Entry 9B7B (X-ray diffraction, 3.08 A resolution); this record covers chains A and C of the 4 polymer chains in the assembly.

[Chain A]
Name: HLA class II histocompatibility antigen, DR alpha chain
Source organism: Homo sapiens
UniProtKB: P01903 (DRA_HUMAN); residues 1-181 here correspond to UniProt positions 26-206 (UniProt number = residue number + 25)
Chain sequence (190 residues; numbered 1 to 190; the number before each row is that of its first residue):
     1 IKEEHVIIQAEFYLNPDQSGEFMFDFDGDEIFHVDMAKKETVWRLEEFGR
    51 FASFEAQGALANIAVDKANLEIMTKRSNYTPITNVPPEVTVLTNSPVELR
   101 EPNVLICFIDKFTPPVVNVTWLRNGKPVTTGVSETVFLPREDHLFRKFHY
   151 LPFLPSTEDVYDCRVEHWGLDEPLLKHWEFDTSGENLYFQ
Not modelled in the structure: 1-3, 188-190
Disulfide bonds: Cys107-Cys163
Covalently attached groups: N-acetylglucosamine (NAG) linked to Asn118
Differences from the reference sequence: expression tag (182-190)
UniProt features mapped onto this chain:
  - region: Glu179 to Asp181 (Connecting peptide)
  - site: Gln9 (Self- and pathogen-derived peptide antigen), Gly49 (Self-peptide antigen), Phe51 (Self- and pathogen-derived peptide antigen), Ala52 (Self-peptide antigen), Ser53 (Self- and pathogen-derived peptide antigen), Glu55 (Pathogen-derived peptide antigen), Asn62 (Self- and pathogen-derived peptide antigen), Asn69 (Pathogen-derived peptide antigen), Arg76 (Self- and pathogen-derived peptide antigen)
  - glycosylation (N-linked (GlcNAc...) asparagine): Asn78, Asn118

[Chain C]
Name: h44H10-V22 Antibody, heavy chain
Source organism: Homo sapiens
Notes: antibody fragment or engineered binder
Chain sequence (223 residues; each row starts with the number of its first residue; a row labelled like 82A-82C holds insertion residues (82A, then the next letters in order)):
     1 QVQLQESGPGLVKPSETLSLTCTVSGFSLTSYGVHWIRQPPGKGLEWIGV
    51 IWAGGSINYNSALMSRVTISKDTSKNQVSLKL
82A-82C SSV
    83 TAADTAVYYCARAYGDYV
100A-100D HYAM
   101 DYWGQGTLVTVSSASTKGPSVFPLAPSSKSTSGGTAALGCLVKDYFPEPV
   151 TVSWNSGALTSGVHTFPAVLQSSGLYSLSSVVTVPSSSLGTQTYICNVNH
   201 KPSNTKVDKKVEPKSC
Disulfide bonds: Cys22-Cys92, Cys140-Cys196

[How chain A and chain C interact]
Contacting residue pairs (12):
  Pro86(A) with His100A(C); Tyr100B(C), hydrophobic
  Pro87(A) with Tyr100B(C), hydrogen bond (backbone-side chain)
  Glu88(A) with Tyr96(C)
  Val89(A) with Tyr96(C), hydrogen bond (backbone-side chain)
  Gly169(A) with Tyr99(C); His100A(C), hydrogen bond (backbone-side chain)
  Leu170(A) with Tyr100B(C)
  Asp171(A) with Tyr99(C)
  Leu174(A) with Tyr100B(C)
  Lys176(A) with Tyr96(C)
  Leu187(A) with Phe27(C)
Also at the interface, not in a pair above, chain A (11 interface residues in all): Glu185
Also at the interface, not in a pair above, chain C (9 interface residues in all): Gly26, Ser28, Ser31, Tyr32
From the paper, about this interface:
  - specific contacts: Pro87(A)-Tyr100B(C) (backbone contact), Val89(A)-Tyr96(C) (backbone contact)
  - epitope / paratope residues, chain A: Pro87(A), Val89(A)
  - epitope / paratope residues, chain C: Tyr96(C), Tyr100B(C)

[Overview]
The interface between chain A and chain C involves 11 residues on one side and 9 on the other, with 3 hydrogen
bonds. Polar pairs include Pro87(A)-Tyr100B(C), Val89(A)-Tyr96(C) and Gly169(A)-His100A(C). The authors report
backbone contacts between Pro87(A) and Tyr100B(C) and Val89(A) and Tyr96(C). From the paper: epitope/paratope
residues Pro87(A), Val89(A) and Tyr96(C) among others.
Chain A is HLA class II histocompatibility antigen, DR alpha chain and chain C is h44H10-V22 Antibody, heavy
chain, both from Homo sapiens; the structure, Crystal structure of humanized 44H10 Fab Version 22 in complex
with HLA-DR (HLA-DRA*01:01/HLA-DRB1*04:01), was determined by X-ray diffraction (same publication as 9B74,
9B75 and 9B76).
